PDB entry 9BW0 | X-ray diffraction, 3.51 A resolution | chains A and F of the 14 polymer chains in the assembly

Chain A:
Protein: DNA-directed RNA polymerase II subunit RPB1
From: Saccharomyces cerevisiae
Notes: EC 2.7.7.6
Reference sequence: P04050 (RPB1_YEAST); numbering as in UniProt (aligned over 1-1733)
Chain sequence (1733 residues; each row starts with the number of its first residue):
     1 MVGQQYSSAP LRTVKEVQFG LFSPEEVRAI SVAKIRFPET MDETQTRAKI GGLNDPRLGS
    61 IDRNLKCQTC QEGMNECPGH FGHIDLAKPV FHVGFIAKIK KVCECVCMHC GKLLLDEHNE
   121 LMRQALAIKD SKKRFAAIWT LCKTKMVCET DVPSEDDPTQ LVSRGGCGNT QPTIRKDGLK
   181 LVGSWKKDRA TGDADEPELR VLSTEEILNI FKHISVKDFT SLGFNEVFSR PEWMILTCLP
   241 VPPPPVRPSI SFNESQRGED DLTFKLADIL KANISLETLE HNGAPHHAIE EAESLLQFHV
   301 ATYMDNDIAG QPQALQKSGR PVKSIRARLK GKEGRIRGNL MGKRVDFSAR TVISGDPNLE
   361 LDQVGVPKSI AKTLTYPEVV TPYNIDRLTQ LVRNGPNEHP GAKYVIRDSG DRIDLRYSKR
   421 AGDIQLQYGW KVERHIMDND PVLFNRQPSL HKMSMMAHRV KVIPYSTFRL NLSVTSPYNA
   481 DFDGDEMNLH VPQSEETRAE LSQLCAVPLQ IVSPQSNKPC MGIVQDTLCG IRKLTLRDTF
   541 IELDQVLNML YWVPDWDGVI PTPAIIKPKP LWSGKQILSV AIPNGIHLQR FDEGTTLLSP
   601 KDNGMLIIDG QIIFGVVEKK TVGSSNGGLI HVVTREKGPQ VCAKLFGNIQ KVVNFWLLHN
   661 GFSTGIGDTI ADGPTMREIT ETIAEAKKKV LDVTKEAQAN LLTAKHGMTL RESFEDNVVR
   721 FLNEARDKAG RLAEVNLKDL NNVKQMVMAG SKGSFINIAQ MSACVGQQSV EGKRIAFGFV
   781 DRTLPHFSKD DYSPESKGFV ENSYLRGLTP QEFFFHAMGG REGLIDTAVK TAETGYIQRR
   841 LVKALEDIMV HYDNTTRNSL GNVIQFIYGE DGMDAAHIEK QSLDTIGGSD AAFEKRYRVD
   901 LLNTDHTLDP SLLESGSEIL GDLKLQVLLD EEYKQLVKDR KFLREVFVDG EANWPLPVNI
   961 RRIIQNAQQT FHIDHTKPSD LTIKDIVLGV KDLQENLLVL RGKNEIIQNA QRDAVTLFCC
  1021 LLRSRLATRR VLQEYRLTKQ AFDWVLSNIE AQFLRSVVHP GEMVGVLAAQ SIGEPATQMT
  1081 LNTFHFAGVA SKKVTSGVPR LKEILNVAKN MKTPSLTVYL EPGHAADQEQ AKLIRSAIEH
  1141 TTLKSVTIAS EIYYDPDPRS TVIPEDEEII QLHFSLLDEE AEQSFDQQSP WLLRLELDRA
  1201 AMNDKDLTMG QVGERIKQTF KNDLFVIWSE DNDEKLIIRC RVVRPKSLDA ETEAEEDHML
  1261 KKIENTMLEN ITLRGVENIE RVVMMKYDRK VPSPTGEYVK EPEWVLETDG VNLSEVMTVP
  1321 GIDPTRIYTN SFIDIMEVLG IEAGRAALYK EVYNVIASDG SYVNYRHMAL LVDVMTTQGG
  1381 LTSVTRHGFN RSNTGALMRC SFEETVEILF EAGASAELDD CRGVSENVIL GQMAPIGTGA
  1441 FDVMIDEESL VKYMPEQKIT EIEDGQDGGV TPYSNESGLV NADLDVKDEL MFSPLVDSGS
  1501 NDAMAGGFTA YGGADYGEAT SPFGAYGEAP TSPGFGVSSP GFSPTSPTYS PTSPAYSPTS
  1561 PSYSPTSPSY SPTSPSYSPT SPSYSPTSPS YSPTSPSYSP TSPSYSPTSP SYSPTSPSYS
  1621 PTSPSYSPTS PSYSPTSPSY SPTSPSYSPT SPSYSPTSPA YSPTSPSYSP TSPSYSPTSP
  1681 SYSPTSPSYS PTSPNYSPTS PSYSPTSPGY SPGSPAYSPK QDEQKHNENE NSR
Unresolved in the structure: 1, 154-162, 166, 187-197, 253-255, 319-320, 1095, 1157-1160, 1173-1186, 1244-1254, 1456-1733
Swiss-Prot annotation at these positions:
  - region: P248 to D260 (Lid loop), N306 to K323 (Rudder loop), P810 to E822 (Bridging helix)
  - binding site (Zn(2+)): C67, C70, C77, H80, C107, C110, C148, C167
  - binding site (Mg(2+)): D481, D483, D485
  - modified residue: T1471 (Phosphothreonine)
  - cross-link (Glycyl lysine isopeptide (Lys-Gly)): K695 (interchain with G-Cter in ubiquitin), K1246 (interchain with G-Cter in ubiquitin), K1350 (interchain with G-Cter in ubiquitin)
  - natural variant: S1653 to P1659 (deletion: In strain: A364A)
  - mutagenesis: K1246 (K1246R: Impairs ubiquitination during transcription stress)
Bound ions: Zn2+ site 1: C67, C70, C77, H80; Zn2+ site 2: C107, C110, C148

Chain F:
Protein: DNA-directed RNA polymerases I, II, and III subunit RPABC2
From: Saccharomyces cerevisiae
Reference sequence: P20435 (RPAB2_YEAST); residues 1-155 here = UniProt positions 1-155
Chain sequence (155 residues; row label = number of the first residue in the row):
     1 MSDYEEAFND GNENFEDFDV EHFSDEETYE EKPQFKDGET TDANGKTIVT GGNGPEDFQQ
    61 HEQIRRKTLK EKAIPKDQRA TTPYMTKYER ARILGTRALQ ISMNAPVFVD LEGETDPLRI
   121 AMKELAEKKI PLVIRRYLPD GSFEDWSVEE LIVDL
Unresolved in the structure: 1-71
Swiss-Prot annotation at these positions:
  - region: L111 to L132 (Leucine-zipper)
  - modified residue: S24 (Phosphoserine)

Interface between chain A and chain F:
Residue-residue contacts - 77 pairs, chain A then chain F:
  V379(A) - S102(F)
  T381(A) - N104(F)
  Y383(A) - I101(F)  hydrophobic
  Y383(A) - V107(F)
  Y383(A) - L111(F)  hydrophobic
  Y383(A) - E114(F)
  Y383(A) - T115(F)
  Y383(A) - I120(F)  hydrophobic
  R387(A) - T115(F)
  S494(A) - L99(F)
  E495(A) - A98(F)
  E495(A) - L99(F)
  E495(A) - D116(F)
  E495(A) - P117(F)
  E496(A) - R92(F)  salt bridge
  E496(A) - G95(F)
  E496(A) - L99(F)
  A499(A) - G95(F)
  A499(A) - L118(F)  hydrophobic
  Q503(A) - R90(F)  hydrogen bond
  L504(A) - K87(F)
  L504(A) - A91(F)  hydrophobic
  H851(A) - P139(F)
  Y852(A) - T81(F)
  Y852(A) - E89(F)  hydrogen bond
  Y852(A) - R136(F)
  Y852(A) - Y137(F)
  D853(A) - L138(F)
  D853(A) - P139(F)
  R857(A) - P139(F)
  R1001(A) - A80(F)
  R1001(A) - T82(F)
  R1001(A) - P83(F)
  K1003(A) - Q78(F)
  L1054(A) - Y84(F)
  R1055(A) - D154(F)  salt bridge
  R1055(A) - L155(F)
  H1059(A) - K87(F)  hydrogen bond (side chain-backbone)
  P1060(A) - T86(F)
  G1061(A) - Y88(F)
  E1062(A) - K87(F)  salt bridge
  E1062(A) - Y88(F)  hydrogen bond
  M1433(A) - R92(F)
  G1437(A) - Y88(F)
  T1438(A) - Y88(F)
  T1438(A) - R92(F)
  F1441(A) - Y88(F)
  F1441(A) - E89(F)
  F1441(A) - R92(F)  hydrogen bond (backbone-side chain)
  F1441(A) - I134(F)  hydrophobic
  F1441(A) - R135(F)
  D1442(A) - V133(F)
  D1442(A) - I134(F)
  D1442(A) - R135(F)  hydrogen bond (backbone-backbone)
  D1442(A) - Y137(F)
  V1443(A) - R92(F)
  V1443(A) - L132(F)  hydrophobic
  V1443(A) - V133(F)
  M1444(A) - L132(F)
  M1444(A) - V133(F)  hydrogen bond (backbone-backbone)
  M1444(A) - R135(F)
  I1445(A) - P131(F)
  I1445(A) - L132(F)  hydrophobic
  D1446(A) - P131(F)  hydrogen bond (backbone-backbone)
  S1449(A) - P131(F)
  L1450(A) - F108(F)  hydrophobic
  L1450(A) - P131(F)  hydrophobic
  K1452(A) - E149(F)
  Y1453(A) - F108(F)
  Y1453(A) - K128(F)  hydrogen bond (side chain-backbone)
  Y1453(A) - K129(F)
  Y1453(A) - I130(F)
  Y1453(A) - P131(F)  hydrophobic
  Y1453(A) - E149(F)  hydrogen bond
  M1454(A) - K129(F)
  P1455(A) - V107(F)
  P1455(A) - F108(F)  hydrophobic
Also at the interface, not in a pair above, chain A (45 interface residues in all): V380, P382, G429, S502, T855, A1051, M1063, A1440
Also at the interface, not in a pair above, chain F (47 interface residues in all): R79, L94, T96, P106

Summary:
45 residues of chain A face 47 of chain F across their interface; the contacts include 10 hydrogen bonds and 3
salt bridges. Polar contacts include E496(A)-R92(F), R1055(A)-D154(F) and E1062(A)-K87(F). From UniProt: 8
Zn2+-binding residues, 3 Mg2+-binding residues and one mutagenesis site on chain A.
Here chain A is DNA-directed RNA polymerase II subunit RPB1 and chain F is DNA-directed RNA polymerases I, II,
and III subunit RPABC2, both from Saccharomyces cerevisiae. Entry 9BW0 (RNA Polymerase II - No ATP) was
determined by X-ray diffraction (same publication as 9BVT, 8U9R and 8U9X).
